Entry 6JCK (X-ray diffraction, 3.09 A resolution); this record covers chains A and B.

Chain A:
Name: Axin-1
From: Homo sapiens
Reference sequence: O15169 (AXIN1_HUMAN), isoform O15169-2; residues 745-826 here = UniProt positions 745-826
Amino-acid sequence (82 residues; row label = number of the first residue in the row):
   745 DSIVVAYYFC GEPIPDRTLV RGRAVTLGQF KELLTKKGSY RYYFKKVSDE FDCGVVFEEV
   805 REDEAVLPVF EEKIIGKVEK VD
Unresolved in the structure: 756, 796-797
Construct notes: engineered mutation Asp760 (Tyr in O15169)

Chain B:
Name: Segment polarity protein dishevelled homolog DVL-2
From: Homo sapiens
Reference sequence: O14641 (DVL2_HUMAN); residues 12-93 here = UniProt positions 12-93
Amino-acid sequence (82 residues; numbered 12 to 93; the number before each row is that of its first residue):
    12 GETKVIYHLD EEETPYLVKI PVPAERITLG DFKSVLQRPA GAKYFFKSMD QDFGVAAEEI
    72 SDDNARLPCF NGRVVSWLVS SD
Unresolved in the structure: 12, 60-72, 92-93
Construct notes: engineered mutation Ala67 (Val in O14641), Ala68 (Lys in O14641)

Interface between chain A and chain B:
Contacting residue pairs (24; chain A residue first):
  Arg785(A) - Val46(B)  hydrogen bond (side chain-backbone)
  Arg785(A) - Leu47(B)  hydrogen bond (side chain-backbone)
  Tyr787(A) - Tyr18(B)
  Tyr787(A) - Val29(B)  hydrophobic
  Lys789(A) - Thr25(B)
  Lys790(A) - Leu28(B)
  Phe795(A) - Phe81(B)
  Phe795(A) - Arg84(B)
  Val799(A) - Thr25(B)
  Val799(A) - Pro26(B)
  Val800(A) - Thr25(B)
  Val800(A) - Pro26(B)
  Phe801(A) - Glu23(B)
  Phe801(A) - Thr25(B)
  Phe801(A) - Pro26(B)  hydrogen bond (backbone-backbone)
  Phe801(A) - Tyr27(B)  hydrophobic
  Phe801(A) - Leu28(B)  hydrogen bond (backbone-backbone)
  Glu802(A) - Leu28(B)
  Glu803(A) - Leu28(B)  hydrogen bond (backbone-backbone)
  Glu803(A) - Val29(B)
  Lys821(A) - Glu23(B)  salt bridge
  Lys821(A) - Tyr27(B)
  Glu823(A) - Tyr27(B)
  Asp826(A) - Pro50(B)
Also at the interface, not in a pair above, chain A (14 interface residues in all): Glu794
Also at the interface, not in a pair above, chain B (17 interface residues in all): Lys15, Ile17, Glu24, Gln48, Arg49

Summary:
14 residues of chain A face 17 of chain B across their interface, with 5 hydrogen bonds and 1 salt bridge.
Among the polar pairs are Lys821(A)-Glu23(B), Arg785(A)-Val46(B) and Arg785(A)-Leu47(B).
Here chain A is Axin-1 and chain B is Segment polarity protein dishevelled homolog DVL-2, both from Homo
sapiens. Entry 6JCK (Complex structure of Axin-DIX and Dvl2-DIX) was determined by X-ray diffraction.
